7C9W - chains B and D of the 5 polymer chains in the assembly; structure by electron microscopy, 3.60 A resolution.

# Chain B
Protein: VP2
Organism: Echovirus E30
Sequence (261 residues; numbered 1 to 261; the number before each row is that of its first residue):
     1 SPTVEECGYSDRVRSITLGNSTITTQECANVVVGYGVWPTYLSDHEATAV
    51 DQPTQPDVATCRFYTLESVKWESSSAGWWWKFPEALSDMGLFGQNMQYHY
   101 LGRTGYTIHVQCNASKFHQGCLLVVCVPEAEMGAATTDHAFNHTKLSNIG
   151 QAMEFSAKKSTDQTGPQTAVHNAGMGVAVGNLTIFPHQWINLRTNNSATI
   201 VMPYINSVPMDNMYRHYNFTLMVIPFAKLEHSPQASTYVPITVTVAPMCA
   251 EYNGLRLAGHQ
Not modelled in the structure: 1-10

# Chain D
Protein: VP4
Organism: Echovirus E30
UniProt: Q33C85 (Q33C85_9ENTO); residue numbers follow UniProt; this construct covers 2-69
Sequence (68 residues; numbered 2 to 69; the number before each row is that of its first residue):
     2 GAQVSTQKTGAHETGLNASGNSIIHYTNINYYKDSASNSLNRQDFTQDPS
    52 KFTEPVKDVMIKTLPALN
Not modelled in the structure: 14-23, 69

# Chain B / chain D interface
Pairs across the interface (11):
  N30(B) - D59(D)  hydrogen bond (side chain-backbone)
  N30(B) - M61(D)  hydrogen bond
  V31(B) - V57(D)
  V31(B) - K58(D)  hydrogen bond (backbone-backbone)
  V32(B) - P56(D)
  V33(B) - P56(D)  hydrogen bond (backbone-backbone)
  V33(B) - V57(D)
  V33(B) - K58(D)
  G34(B) - P56(D)
  Y35(B) - K52(D)
  Y35(B) - F53(D)  hydrophobic
Also at the interface, not in a pair above, chain B (8 interface residues in all): R12, T194
Also at the interface, not in a pair above, chain D (8 interface residues in all): L68

# Summary
The chain B/chain D interface involves 8 residues from each chain, with 4 hydrogen bonds. Polar contacts
include N30(B)-D59(D), N30(B)-M61(D) and V31(B)-K58(D).
Chain B is VP2 and chain D is VP4, both from Echovirus E30; the structure, E30 F-particle in complex with
CD55, was determined by electron microscopy together with 7C9S, 7C9T, 7C9U, 7C9V, 7C9X, 7C9Y and 7C9Z from the
same study.
